PDB entry 4F15 | X-ray diffraction, 2.81 A resolution | chains B and C of the 3 polymer chains in the assembly

== Chain B ==
Molecule: Fab fragment, heavy chain
Source organism: Mus musculus
Notes: antibody fragment or engineered binder
Sequence (219 residues; each row starts with the number of its first residue):
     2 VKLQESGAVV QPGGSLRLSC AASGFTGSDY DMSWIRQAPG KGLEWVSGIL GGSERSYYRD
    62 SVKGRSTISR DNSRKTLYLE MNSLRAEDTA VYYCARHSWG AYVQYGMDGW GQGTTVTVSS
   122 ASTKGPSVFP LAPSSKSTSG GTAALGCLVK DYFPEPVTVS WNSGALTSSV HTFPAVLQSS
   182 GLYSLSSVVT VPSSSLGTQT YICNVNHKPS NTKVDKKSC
Disordered / not traced: 102-109, 135-137
Disulfide bonds: C21-C95, C148-C204

== Chain C ==
Molecule: Fab fragment, light chain
Source organism: Mus musculus
Notes: antibody fragment or engineered binder
Sequence (218 residues; each row starts with the number of its first residue; numbering starts at 0):
     0 DIQMTQSPAS LAVSPGQRAT ITCRASESVS NYGINFINWF QQKPGQPPKL LIYTASNKGT
    60 GVPARFSGSG SGTDFTLTIN PVEAEDTANY FCQQTKEVPY GTFGGTKLEI KRADAAPTVS
   120 IFPPSSEQLT SGGASVVCFL NNFYPKDINV KWKIDGSERQ NGVLNSWTDQ DSKDSTYSMS
   180 STLTLTKDEY ERHNSYTCEA THKTSTSPIV KSFNRNEC
Disordered / not traced: 0, 30-33, 131, 146, 185-188, 214-217
Disulfide bonds: C22-C91, C137-C197

== How chain B and chain C interact ==
Pairs across the interface - 50 pairs, chain B then chain C:
  I36(B) - Q92(C)
  Q38(B) - Q41(C)  hydrogen bond
  G43(B) - F90(C)
  L44(B) - Q92(C)
  L44(B) - T101(C)  hydrogen bond (backbone-side chain)
  E45(B) - Y99(C)
  W46(B) - Y99(C)
  Y94(B) - P46(C)  hydrophobic
  R97(B) - I36(C)
  H98(B) - F35(C)
  H98(B) - I36(C)
  S99(B) - N34(C)  hydrogen bond (backbone-backbone)
  S99(B) - F35(C)  hydrogen bond (backbone-backbone)
  W100(B) - N34(C)  hydrogen bond
  G110(B) - I36(C)
  W111(B) - N37(C)  hydrogen bond (side chain-backbone)
  W111(B) - P47(C)
  G112(B) - P46(C)
  F130(B) - E126(C)
  F130(B) - Q127(C)
  P131(B) - S124(C)
  P131(B) - E126(C)
  L132(B) - F121(C)  hydrophobic
  L132(B) - V136(C)  hydrophobic
  A133(B) - F121(C)
  A133(B) - P122(C)
  P134(B) - F121(C)  hydrophobic
  A145(B) - S119(C)
  A145(B) - F121(C)
  G147(B) - F138(C)
  L149(B) - S134(C)
  L149(B) - V136(C)  hydrophobic
  K151(B) - Q127(C)  hydrogen bond
  V171(B) - Y176(C)  hydrophobic
  V171(B) - M178(C)
  T173(B) - W166(C)
  T173(B) - M178(C)
  F174(B) - P43(C)
  F174(B) - W166(C)  hydrogen bond (backbone-side chain)
  F174(B) - T167(C)
  F174(B) - D168(C)
  P175(B) - W166(C)
  A176(B) - W166(C)
  Q179(B) - L163(C)
  S187(B) - F138(C)
  S188(B) - F138(C)
  V189(B) - F138(C)  hydrophobic
  V189(B) - N140(C)
  V189(B) - Y176(C)  hydrophobic
  K217(B) - E126(C)  salt bridge
Other interface residues (no listed pair), chain B (38 interface residues in all): K42, L146, S169, H172, L178
Other interface residues (no listed pair), chain C (35 interface residues in all): Q45, N88, P98, G100, G103, S180, L182

== Summary ==
The interface between chain B and chain C involves 38 residues on one side and 35 on the other, with 8
hydrogen bonds and 1 salt bridge. Among the polar pairs are K217(B)-E126(C), Q38(B)-Q41(C) and L44(B)-T101(C).
Chain B is Fab fragment, heavy chain and chain C is Fab fragment, light chain, both from Mus musculus; the
structure, Molecular basis of infectivity of 2009 pandemic H1N1 influenza A viruses, was determined by X-ray
diffraction.
